2NW3 - chains A and B of the 3 polymer chains in the assembly; structure by X-ray diffraction, 1.70 A resolution.

== Chain A ==
Protein: HLA class I histocompatibility antigen, B-35 alpha chain
Organism: Homo sapiens
UniProt: P30685 (1B35_HUMAN); residues 1-276 here correspond to UniProt positions 25-300 (UniProt number = residue number + 24)
Sequence (276 residues; row label = number of the first residue in the row):
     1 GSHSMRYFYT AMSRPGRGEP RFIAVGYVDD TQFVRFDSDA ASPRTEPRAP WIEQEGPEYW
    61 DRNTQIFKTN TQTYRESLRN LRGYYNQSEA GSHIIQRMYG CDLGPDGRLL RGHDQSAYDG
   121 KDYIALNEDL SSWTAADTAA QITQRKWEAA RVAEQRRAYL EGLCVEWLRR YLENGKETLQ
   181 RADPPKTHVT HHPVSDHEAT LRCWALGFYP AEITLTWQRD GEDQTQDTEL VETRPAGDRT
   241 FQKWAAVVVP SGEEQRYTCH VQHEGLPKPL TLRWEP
Disulfide bonds: C101-C164, C203-C259

== Chain B ==
Protein: Beta-2-microglobulin
Organism: Homo sapiens
UniProt: P61769 (B2MG_HUMAN); residues 1-99 here correspond to UniProt positions 21-119 (UniProt number = residue number + 20)
Sequence (99 residues; numbered 1 to 99; the number before each row is that of its first residue):
     1 IQRTPKIQVY SRHPAENGKS NFLNCYVSGF HPSDIEVDLL KNGERIEKVE HSDLSFSKDW
    61 SFYLLYYTEF TPTEKDEYAC RVNHVTLSQP KIVKWDRDM
Curated features (UniProtKB/Swiss-Prot):
  - modified residue: Q2 (Pyrrolidone carboxylic acid)
  - glycosylation: I1 (N-linked (Glc) (glycation) isoleucine), K19 (N-linked (Glc) (glycation) lysine), K41 (N-linked (Glc) (glycation) lysine), K48 (N-linked (Glc) (glycation) lysine), K58 (N-linked (Glc) (glycation) lysine), K91 (N-linked (Glc) (glycation) lysine), K94 (N-linked (Glc) (glycation) lysine)
Disulfide bonds: C25-C80

== Chain A / chain B interface ==
Contacting residue pairs (60):
  F8(A) with S55(B); F56(B), hydrophobic
  Y9(A) with F56(B)
  T10(A) with F56(B); F62(B)
  M12(A) with S33(B), hydrogen bond; D34(B)
  R17(A) with D34(B), salt bridge
  V25(A) with D53(B); L54(B); S55(B)
  Y27(A) with S55(B); Y63(B), hydrogen bond
  Q32(A) with D53(B), hydrogen bond
  R35(A) with D53(B), salt bridge
  R48(A) with D53(B), salt bridge
  I94(A) with H31(B); P32(B), hydrophobic; S33(B)
  Q96(A) with H31(B), hydrogen bond; F56(B); W60(B), hydrogen bond (side chain-backbone); F62(B)
  R97(A) with F56(B)
  M98(A) with F56(B), hydrophobic; K58(B); W60(B), hydrophobic
  Q115(A) with W60(B)
  S116(A) with W60(B)
  A117(A) with W60(B), hydrophobic
  D119(A) with H31(B)
  G120(A) with R3(B), hydrogen bond (backbone-side chain); H31(B); W60(B)
  D122(A) with W60(B), hydrogen bond
  H192(A) with D98(B), salt bridge
  R202(A) with D98(B), hydrogen bond (side chain-backbone); M99(B), hydrogen bond
  W204(A) with D98(B); M99(B)
  V231(A) with Q8(B)
  E232(A) with K6(B), salt bridge; Q8(B), hydrogen bond (backbone-side chain); Y26(B); S28(B), hydrogen bond
  T233(A) with Y26(B)
  R234(A) with Q8(B), hydrogen bond; Y10(B); M99(B), hydrogen bond (side chain-backbone)
  P235(A) with Y10(B), hydrogen bond (backbone-side chain); N24(B); Y26(B)
  A236(A) with R12(B), hydrogen bond (backbone-side chain); N24(B), hydrogen bond (backbone-side chain)
  G237(A) with R12(B), hydrogen bond (backbone-side chain)
  D238(A) with R12(B)
  Q242(A) with Y10(B); S11(B), hydrogen bond (side chain-backbone); R12(B), hydrogen bond (side chain-backbone)
  W244(A) with M99(B), hydrogen bond (side chain-backbone)
Interface residues without a listed pair, chain A (34 interface residues in all): I23
Interface residues without a listed pair, chain B (28 interface residues in all): I1, H13, S57, D59, L65

== In short ==
34 residues of chain A face 28 of chain B across their interface; the contacts include 20 hydrogen bonds and 5
salt bridges. Among the polar pairs are R17(A)-D34(B), R35(A)-D53(B) and R48(A)-D53(B).
Here chain A is HLA class I histocompatibility antigen, B-35 alpha chain and chain B is Beta-2-microglobulin,
both from Homo sapiens. Entry 2NW3 (Crystal structure of HLA-B*3508 presenting EBV peptide EPLPQGQLTAY at
1.7A) was determined by X-ray diffraction together with 2NW2 and 2NX5 from the same study.
